PDB entry 7YMI | electron microscopy, 3.30 A resolution | chains B and L of the 40 polymer chains in the assembly

[Chain B]
Molecule: Photosystem II CP47 reaction center protein
Organism: Acaryochloris marina MBIC11017
Reference sequence: B0CFM2 (B0CFM2_ACAM1); residue numbers follow UniProt; this construct covers 1-506
Chain sequence (506 residues; each row starts with the number of its first residue):
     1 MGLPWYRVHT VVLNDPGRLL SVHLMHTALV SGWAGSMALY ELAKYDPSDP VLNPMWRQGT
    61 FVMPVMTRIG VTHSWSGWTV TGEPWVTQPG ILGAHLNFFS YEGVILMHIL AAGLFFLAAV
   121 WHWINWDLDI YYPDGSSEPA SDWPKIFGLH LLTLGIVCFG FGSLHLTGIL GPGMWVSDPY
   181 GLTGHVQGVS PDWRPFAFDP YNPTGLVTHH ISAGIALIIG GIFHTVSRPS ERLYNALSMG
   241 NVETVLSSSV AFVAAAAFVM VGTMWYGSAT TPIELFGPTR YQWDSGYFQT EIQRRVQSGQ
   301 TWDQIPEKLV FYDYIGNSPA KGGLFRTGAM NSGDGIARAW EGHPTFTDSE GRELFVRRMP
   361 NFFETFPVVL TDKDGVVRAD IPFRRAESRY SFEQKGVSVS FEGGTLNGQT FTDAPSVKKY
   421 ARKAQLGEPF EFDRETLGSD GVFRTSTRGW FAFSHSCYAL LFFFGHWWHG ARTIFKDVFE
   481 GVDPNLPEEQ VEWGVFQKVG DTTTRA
Unresolved in the structure: 1, 481-506
Ligand contacts:
  - 8CT ((6'R,11cis,11'cis,13cis,15cis)-4',5'-didehydro-5',6'-dihydro-beta,beta-carotene), molecule 1: Ser21, Met25, Leu29, Phe116, Ala119, Val120, Trp123
  - 8CT, molecule 2: Leu29, Gly32, Trp33, Ser36, Ile109, Leu110, Ala112, Gly113, Phe116, Leu117
  - 8CT, molecule 3: Trp33, Ser36, Met37, Tyr40, Phe116
  - 8CT, molecule 4: Leu114, Phe115, Leu117, Ala118, Val120, Trp121, Ile124
  - chlorophyll d (CL7), molecule 1: Trp5, Tyr6, Arg7, Val8, His9, Thr10, Leu246, Val250, Tyr458, Leu461, Phe462, Phe464, Gly465, Trp468, His469, Arg472
  - chlorophyll d (CL7), molecule 2: Val8, His9, Val11, Val12, Val22, Met25, His26, Leu29, Trp123
  - chlorophyll d (CL7), molecule 3: His9, Thr10, Val12, Leu13, Leu19, Val22, His23, His26, Thr27, Trp143, Ile146, His150, Thr153, Leu154, Val242, Glu243, Val245, Leu246, Ser249, Val250, Val253
  - chlorophyll d (CL7), molecule 4: His9, His26, Leu29, Val30, Trp33, Val253, Leu461, Phe462
  - chlorophyll d (CL7), molecule 5: Pro16, Leu19, Leu20, His23, Tyr131, Ser141, Trp143, Ile146, Leu149, His150, Thr153
  - chlorophyll d (CL7), molecule 6: Leu20, Leu24, Phe115, Ala118, Trp121, His122, Leu128, Ile130, Tyr131
  - chlorophyll d (CL7), molecule 7: His26, Val30, Trp143, Pro144, Ile146, Phe147, His150, Leu151, Leu154, Leu237, Met239, Val245, Ser248, Ser249, Phe252, Val253
  - chlorophyll d (CL7), molecule 8: Thr27, Val30, Ser31, Trp33, Ala34, Ala38, Val62, Val65, Met66, Arg68, Ile69, Val104, His108, Phe115, Leu154, Leu217, Phe252
  - chlorophyll d (CL7), molecule 9: Trp33, Phe61, Val62, Val65, Arg68, Phe115, Val157, Val253, Ala256, Ala257, Met260, Phe451, His455, Tyr458, Ala459, Phe462
  - chlorophyll d (CL7), molecule 10: Trp33, Met37, Tyr40, Gly59, Phe61, Leu324, Phe325, Thr327, Gly328, Ala329, Trp450, Ser454, Tyr458
  - chlorophyll d (CL7), molecule 11: Arg68, Ile69, Leu154, Val157, Cys158, Phe161, Met174, Leu206, His209, His210, Leu217, Phe252, Ala255, Ala256, Val259, Thr270
  - chlorophyll d (CL7), molecule 12: Ile69, Gly70, Val71, His95, Leu96, Phe99, Val104, Met107, His108, Leu110, Ala111, Leu114, Val157, Gly160, Phe161, Leu164, His165, Leu170, Gly171, Pro172
  - chlorophyll d (CL7), molecule 13: Leu92, His95, Phe98, Phe99, Met107
  - chlorophyll d (CL7), molecule 14: Phe147, Leu151, Ala216, Ile219, Gly220, Phe223, His224, Arg228, Pro229, Leu233, Leu237, Met239
  - chlorophyll d (CL7), molecule 15: Trp193, Arg194, Pro195, Phe198
  - chlorophyll d (CL7), molecule 16: Trp193, Ala197, Phe198, Pro200, Gly205, Thr208, His209, Ser212, Ala213, Ala216, Leu217, Phe258, Val259, Thr263, Phe463
  - chlorophyll d (CL7), molecule 17: Leu237, Thr244, Ser247, Ser248, Ala251, Phe252, Ala255, Phe463, His466, Trp467, Gly470, Thr473, Ile474
Reported in the primary citation:
  - binding site for chlorophyll d: His95

[Chain L]
Molecule: Photosystem II reaction center protein L
Organism: Acaryochloris marina MBIC11017
Reference sequence: B0C6T1 (PSBL_ACAM1); numbering as in UniProt (aligned over 1-38)
Chain sequence (38 residues; row label = number of the first residue in the row):
     1 MATPNPNKQP VELNRASLFI GLLLVLVLAL LFSSYFFN
Unresolved in the structure: 1-2
Ligand contacts:
  - chlorophyll d (CL7): Leu28, Phe32, Phe36
  - plastoquinone 9 (PL9; 2,3-dimethyl-5-(3,7,11,15,19,23,27,31,35-nonamethyl-2,6,10,14,18,22,26,30,34-hexatriacontanonaenyl-2,5-cyclohexadiene-1,4-dione-2,3-dimethyl-5-solanesyl-1,4-benzoquinone): Leu24, Val27, Leu30, Leu31

[Interface between chain B and chain L]
Contacting residue pairs (19; chain B residue first):
  Gly2(B) with Pro10(L); Glu12(L)
  Leu3(B) with Gln9(L); Pro10(L), hydrogen bond (backbone-backbone); Val11(L); Glu12(L), hydrogen bond (backbone-backbone)
  Val8(B) with Val11(L), hydrophobic
  Val11(B) with Asn7(L); Gln9(L)
  Asp15(B) with Asn5(L); Asn7(L)
  Arg18(B) with Asn5(L)
  Trp126(B) with Thr3(L), hydrogen bond (side chain-backbone); Pro4(L); Asn5(L); Pro6(L)
  Phe325(B) with Tyr35(L); Asn38(L), hydrogen bond (backbone-side chain)
  Arg326(B) with Asn38(L)
Also at the interface, not in a pair above, chain B (13 interface residues in all): Pro4, Trp5, Asn14, Asp127
Also at the interface, not in a pair above, chain L (14 interface residues in all): Leu13, Phe32, Phe36

[Overview]
The interface between chain B and chain L involves 13 residues on one side and 14 on the other; the contacts
include 4 hydrogen bonds. Polar pairs include Trp126(B)-Thr3(L), Phe325(B)-Asn38(L) and Leu3(B)-Pro10(L). One
chlorophyll d molecule is bound between chain B and chain L. The paper reports a binding site for chlorophyll
d at His95(B).
Chain B is Photosystem II CP47 reaction center protein and chain L is Photosystem II reaction center protein
L, both from Acaryochloris marina MBIC11017; the structure, PSII-Pcb Dimer of Acaryochloris Marina, was
determined by electron microscopy (same publication as 7YMM).
